PDB entry 1UR9 | X-ray diffraction, 1.80 A resolution | chains A and B

Chain A (and B):
Name: Chitinase B
Source organism: Serratia marcescens
Notes: EC 3.2.1.14; chain B of this document is another copy of the same molecule, construct and numbering; everything in this record applies to it too
UniProtKB: Q54276 (Q54276); residues 1-499 here = UniProt positions 1-499
Amino-acid sequence (499 residues; numbered 1 to 499; the number before each row is that of its first residue):
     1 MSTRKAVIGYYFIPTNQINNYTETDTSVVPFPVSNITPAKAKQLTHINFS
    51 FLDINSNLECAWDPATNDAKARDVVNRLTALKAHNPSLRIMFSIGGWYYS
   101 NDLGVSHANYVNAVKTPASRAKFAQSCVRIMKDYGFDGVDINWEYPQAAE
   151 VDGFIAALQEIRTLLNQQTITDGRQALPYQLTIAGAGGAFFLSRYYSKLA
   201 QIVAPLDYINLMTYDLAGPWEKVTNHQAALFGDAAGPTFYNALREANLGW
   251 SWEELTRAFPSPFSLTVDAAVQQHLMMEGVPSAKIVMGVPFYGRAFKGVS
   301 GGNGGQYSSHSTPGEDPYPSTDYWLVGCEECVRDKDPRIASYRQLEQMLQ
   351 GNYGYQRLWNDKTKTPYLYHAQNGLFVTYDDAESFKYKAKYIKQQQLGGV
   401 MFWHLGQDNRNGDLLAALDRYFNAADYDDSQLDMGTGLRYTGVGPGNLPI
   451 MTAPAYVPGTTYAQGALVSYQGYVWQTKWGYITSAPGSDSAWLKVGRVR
Not modelled in the structure: 1-2 (chain B: 1)
Sequence notes: engineered mutation Asn142 (Asp in Q54276); conflict Arg499 (Ala in Q54276)
Disulfide bonds: Cys328-Cys331
Residues lining bound ligands: GDL / N-acetylglucosamine / PHJ: Tyr10, Phe12, Phe51, Gly96, Trp97, Tyr98, Asn142, Glu144, Tyr145, Ala184, Phe191, Met212, Tyr214, Asp215, Trp220, Tyr292, Arg294, Ile339, Trp403, His404, Gln407
Reported in the primary citation:
  - binding site for the ligand PHJ: Trp97, Glu144, Tyr145, Met212, Asp215, Trp220
  - binding site for the ligand GDL: Asn142, Tyr214
  - conformationally variable residues (side-chain flip): Trp97, Glu144, Trp220
  - binding site for N-acetylglucosamine: Trp403, Gln407
  - catalytic residues: Glu144 (citing earlier work)
  - mutagenesis - M212A (8-fold): decreased catalytic activity
  - mutagenesis - M212A: increased binding to HM508

Chain A / chain B interface:
Residue-residue contacts (40; chain A residue first):
  Asp102(A) with Thr483(B), hydrogen bond
  Gln147(A) with Thr483(B)
  Phe190(A) with Trp479(B)
  Ser193(A) with Ser490(B)
  Arg194(A) with Thr483(B)
  Tyr240(A) with Glu253(B), hydrogen bond; Lys478(B); Trp479(B), hydrophobic
  Ala242(A) with Trp479(B), hydrophobic
  Arg244(A) with Trp252(B), hydrogen bond (backbone-backbone); Glu253(B), salt bridge
  Glu245(A) with Ser251(B), hydrogen bond; Trp252(B), hydrogen bond (side chain-backbone); Glu253(B), hydrogen bond (side chain-backbone); Lys478(B), salt bridge; Ser490(B)
  Ala246(A) with Ser490(B)
  Ser251(A) with Glu245(B), hydrogen bond
  Trp252(A) with Tyr240(B); Arg244(B), hydrogen bond (backbone-backbone); Glu245(B), hydrogen bond (backbone-side chain); Trp252(B); Leu255(B); Thr256(B), hydrogen bond
  Glu253(A) with Tyr240(B); Glu245(B), hydrogen bond (backbone-side chain)
  Leu255(A) with Trp252(B)
  Thr256(A) with Trp252(B), hydrogen bond
  Gly459(A) with Leu103(B)
  Thr461(A) with Leu103(B)
  Lys478(A) with Glu245(B), salt bridge
  Trp479(A) with Phe190(B), hydrophobic; Ala242(B), hydrophobic
  Tyr481(A) with Trp220(B), hydrogen bond (side chain-backbone)
  Thr483(A) with Asp102(B), hydrogen bond; Arg194(B)
  Ser484(A) with Gln147(B)
  Ser488(A) with Gln147(B)
  Asp489(A) with Gln147(B)
  Ser490(A) with Glu245(B)
Other interface residues (no listed pair), chain A (27 interface residues in all): Ala148, Trp250
Other interface residues (no listed pair), chain B (23 interface residues in all): Ser193, Trp250, Gly480, Ser488

Summary:
The interface between chain A and chain B involves 27 residues on one side and 23 on the other, with 14
hydrogen bonds and 3 salt bridges. Among the polar pairs are Arg244(A)-Glu253(B), Glu245(A)-Lys478(B) and
Asp102(A)-Thr483(B). The paper reports the catalytic residue Glu144(A); M212A of chain A reduces catalytic
activity.
Chain A and chain B are both Chitinase B (Serratia marcescens); the structure, Interactions of a family 18
chitinase with the designed inhibitor HM508, and its degradation product, chitobiono-delta-lactone, was
determined by X-ray diffraction (same publication as 1UR8).
